1F51 - chains B and E of the 4 polymer chains in the assembly; structure by X-ray diffraction, 3.00 A resolution.

== Chain B ==
Name: Sporulation initiation phosphotransferase B
Organism: Bacillus subtilis
Notes: EC 2.7.-.-
UniProtKB: P06535 (SP0B_BACSU); residues 211-392 here correspond to UniProt positions 11-192 (UniProt number = residue number - 200)
Sequence (182 residues; each row starts with the number of its first residue):
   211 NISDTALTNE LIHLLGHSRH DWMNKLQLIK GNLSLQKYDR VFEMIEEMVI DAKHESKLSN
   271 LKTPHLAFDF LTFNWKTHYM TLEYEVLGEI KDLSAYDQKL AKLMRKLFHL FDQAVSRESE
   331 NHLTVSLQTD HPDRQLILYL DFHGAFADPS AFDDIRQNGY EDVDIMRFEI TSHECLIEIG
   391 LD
UniProt features mapped onto this chain:
  - modified residue: H230 (Phosphohistidine)

== Chain E ==
Name: Sporulation initiation phosphotransferase F
Organism: Bacillus subtilis
Notes: EC 2.7.-.-
UniProtKB: P06628 (SP0F_BACSU); residues 1203-1321 here correspond to UniProt positions 3-121 (UniProt number = residue number - 1200)
Sequence (119 residues; numbered 1203 to 1321; the number before each row is that of its first residue):
  1203 NEKILIVDDQ SGIRILLNEV FNKEGYQTFQ AANGLQALDI VTKERPDLVL LDMKIPGMDG
  1263 IEILKRMKVI DENIRVIIMT AYGELDMIQE SKELGALTHF AKPFDIDEIR DAVKKYLPL
Metal / ion sites: Mg2+: D1211, D1254, K1256
UniProt features mapped onto this chain:
  - binding site (Mg(2+)): D1210, D1211, D1254, K1256
  - modified residue: D1254 (4-aspartylphosphate)

== Chain B / chain E interface ==
Pairs across the interface (7; chain B residue first):
  V259(B) - P1305(E)
  K263(B) - Y1284(E)
  S266(B) - Y1284(E)
  K267(B) - Y1284(E)
  E299(B) - Y1284(E)  hydrogen bond
  E299(B) - L1287(E)
  I300(B) - L1287(E)  hydrophobic
Interface residues without a listed pair, chain B (8 interface residues in all): E256, N270
Interface residues without a listed pair, chain E (5 interface residues in all): G1285, D1307

== Summary ==
The interface between chain B and chain E involves 8 residues on one side and 5 on the other, with 1 hydrogen
bond. The hydrogen-bonded pair is E299(B)-Y1284(E). D1211(E), D1254(E) and K1256(E) form the Mg2+ site. From
UniProt: 4 Mg2+-binding residues on chain E.
Here chain B is Sporulation initiation phosphotransferase B and chain E is Sporulation initiation
phosphotransferase F, both from Bacillus subtilis. Entry 1F51 (A transient interaction between two
phosphorelay proteins trapped in a crystal lattice reveals the mechanism of ...) was determined by X-ray
diffraction.
